8G9U - chains E and K of the 17 polymer chains in the assembly; structure by electron microscopy, 3.00 A resolution.

Chain E:
Molecule: CRISPR-associated protein, Csd2 family
Organism: Neisseria lactamica
Reference sequence: D0W8X6 (D0W8X6_NEILA); residue numbers follow UniProt; this construct covers 2-283
Amino-acid sequence (283 residues; each row starts with the number of its first residue):
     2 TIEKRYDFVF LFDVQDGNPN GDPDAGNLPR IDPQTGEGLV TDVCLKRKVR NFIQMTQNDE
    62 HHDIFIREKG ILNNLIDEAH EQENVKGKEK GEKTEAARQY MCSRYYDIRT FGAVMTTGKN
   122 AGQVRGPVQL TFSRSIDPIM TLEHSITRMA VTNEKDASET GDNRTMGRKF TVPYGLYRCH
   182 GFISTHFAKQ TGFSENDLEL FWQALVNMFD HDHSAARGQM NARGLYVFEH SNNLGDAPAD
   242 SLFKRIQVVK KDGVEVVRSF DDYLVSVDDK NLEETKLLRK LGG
Construct notes: expression tag (284)

Chain K:
Molecule: crRNA
Organism: Neisseria lactamica
Sequence (43 nucleotides; row label = number of the first residue in the row):
     1 GUUGAAACAG GGUCAGCUUG CCGUAGGUGG CAUCGCCCUC GUC

Chain E / chain K interface:
Pairs across the interface - 52 pairs, chain E then chain K:
  Pro20(E) - C40(K)  phosphate contact
  Asn21(E) - C38(K)  phosphate contact
  Asn21(E) - U39(K)  hydrogen bond to the phosphate
  Asn21(E) - C40(K)  phosphate contact
  Gly22(E) - U39(K)  sugar contact
  Gly22(E) - C40(K)  hydrogen bond to the phosphate
  Pro24(E) - U39(K)  base contact
  Gly27(E) - U39(K)  base contact
  Asn28(E) - U39(K)  hydrogen bond to the sugar
  Asn28(E) - C40(K)  base contact
  Arg31(E) - U39(K)  salt bridge to the phosphate
  Thr42(E) - C38(K)  phosphate contact
  Thr42(E) - U39(K)  hydrogen bond to the phosphate
  Val44(E) - C36(K)  sugar contact
  Val44(E) - C37(K)  phosphate contact
  Val44(E) - C38(K)  phosphate contact
  Val44(E) - U39(K)  phosphate contact
  Cys45(E) - C38(K)  hydrogen bond to the sugar
  Cys45(E) - C40(K)  hydrogen bond to the phosphate
  Lys47(E) - C37(K)  salt bridge to the phosphate
  Arg48(E) - C38(K)  salt bridge to the phosphate
  Lys49(E) - C38(K)  sugar contact
  Arg51(E) - C36(K)  hydrogen bond to the phosphate
  Arg51(E) - C37(K)  salt bridge to the phosphate
  Arg51(E) - C38(K)  salt bridge to the phosphate
  Phe112(E) - C37(K)  phosphate contact
  Gly113(E) - C36(K)  sugar contact
  Ala114(E) - C36(K)  sugar contact
  Val115(E) - G35(K)  base contact
  Val115(E) - C36(K)  hydrogen bond to the sugar
  Thr117(E) - G35(K)  hydrogen bond to the base
  Gln124(E) - A32(K)  hydrogen bond to the base
  Gln124(E) - C34(K)  hydrogen bond to the sugar
  Gln124(E) - G35(K)  base contact
  Val125(E) - G35(K)  hydrogen bond to the sugar
  Val125(E) - C36(K)  sugar contact
  Arg126(E) - A32(K)  hydrogen bond to the base
  Arg126(E) - G35(K)  salt bridge to the phosphate
  Arg126(E) - C36(K)  phosphate contact
  Gln130(E) - C36(K)  hydrogen bond to the phosphate
  Ile147(E) - C43(K)  sugar contact
  Thr148(E) - C43(K)  hydrogen bond to the sugar
  Arg149(E) - C43(K)  sugar contact
  Met167(E) - C43(K)  base contact
  Arg169(E) - C43(K)  base contact
  Ser215(E) - G41(K)  hydrogen bond to the phosphate
  Ser215(E) - U42(K)  hydrogen bond to the phosphate
  Ala216(E) - U42(K)  hydrogen bond to the phosphate
  Ala217(E) - G41(K)  phosphate contact
  Arg218(E) - C38(K)  base contact
  Arg218(E) - C40(K)  phosphate contact
  Arg218(E) - G41(K)  salt bridge to the phosphate
Also at the interface, not in a pair above, chain E (38 interface residues in all): Asn19, Asp23, Gly127, Met150, Thr166, Lys170

Overview:
The interface between chain E and chain K involves 38 residues on one side and 11 on the other; the contacts
include 18 hydrogen bonds and 7 salt bridges. Among the polar pairs are Thr117(E)-G35(K), Gln124(E)-A32(K) and
Arg126(E)-A32(K).
Chain E is CRISPR-associated protein, Csd2 family and chain K is crRNA, both from Neisseria lactamica; the
structure, Exploiting Activation and Inactivation Mechanisms in Type I-C CRISPR-Cas3 for Genome Editing
Applications, was determined by electron microscopy (same publication as 8G9S, 8G9T, 8GAF, 8GAM and 8GAN).
